PDB entry 1KB9 | X-ray diffraction, 2.30 A resolution | chains A and B of the 11 polymer chains in the assembly

== Chain A ==
Molecule: Ubiquinol-cytochrome C reductase complex core protein I
Source organism: Saccharomyces cerevisiae
Notes: EC 1.10.2.2
UniProt: P07256 (UQCR1_YEAST); residues 27-457 here correspond to UniProt positions 24-454 (UniProt number = residue number - 3)
Chain sequence (431 residues; row label = number of the first residue in the row):
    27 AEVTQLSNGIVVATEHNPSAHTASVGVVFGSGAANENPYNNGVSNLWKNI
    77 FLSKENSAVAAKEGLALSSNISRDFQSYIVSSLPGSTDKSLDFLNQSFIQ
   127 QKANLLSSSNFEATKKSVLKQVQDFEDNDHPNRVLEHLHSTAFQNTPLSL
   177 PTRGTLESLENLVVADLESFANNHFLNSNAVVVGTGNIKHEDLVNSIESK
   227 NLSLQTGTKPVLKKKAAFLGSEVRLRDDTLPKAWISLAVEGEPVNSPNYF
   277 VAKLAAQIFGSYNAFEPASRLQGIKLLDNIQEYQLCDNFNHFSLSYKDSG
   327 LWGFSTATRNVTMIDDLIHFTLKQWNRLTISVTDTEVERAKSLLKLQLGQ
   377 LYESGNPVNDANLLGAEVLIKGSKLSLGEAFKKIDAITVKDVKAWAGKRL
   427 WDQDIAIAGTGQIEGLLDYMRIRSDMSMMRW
Sequence notes: conflict Asp153 (Glu150 in P07256)
Residues lining bound ligands: 1,2-diacyl-sn-glycero-3-phoshocholine (PCF): Ser450, Ser453, Met455
From the paper describing this entry:
  - binding site for 1,2-diacyl-sn-glycero-3-phoshocholine: Ser450

== Chain B ==
Molecule: Ubiquinol-cytochrome C reductase complex core protein 2
Source organism: Saccharomyces cerevisiae
Notes: EC 1.10.2.2
UniProt: P07257 (UQCR2_YEAST); residue numbers follow UniProt; this construct covers 17-368
Chain sequence (352 residues; numbered 17 to 368; the number before each row is that of its first residue):
    17 LTVSARDAPTKISTLAVKVHGGSRYATKDGVAHLLNRFNFQNTNTRSALK
    67 LVRESELLGGTFKSTLDREYITLKATFLKDDLPYYVNALADVLYKTAFKP
   117 HELTESVLPAARYDYAVAEQCPVKSAEDQLYAITFRKGLGNPLLYDGVER
   167 VSLQDIKDFADKVYTKENLEVSGENVVEADLKRFVDESLLSTLPAGKSLV
   217 SKSEPKFFLGEENRVRFIGDSVAAIGIPVNKASLAQYEVLANYLTSALSE
   267 LSGLISSAKLDKFTDGGLFTLFVRDQDSAVVSSNIKKIVADLKKGKDLSP
   317 AINYTKLKNAVQNESVSSPIELNFDAVKDFKLGKFNYVAVGDVSNLPYLD
   367 EL

== Chain A / chain B interface ==
Residue-residue contacts - 53 pairs, chain A then chain B:
  Ala46(A) - Asn329(B)
  His47(A) - Ala326(B)
  His47(A) - Asn329(B)
  Thr48(A) - Val327(B)
  Lys80(A) - Ala263(B)
  Lys80(A) - Glu266(B)  hydrogen bond (side chain-backbone)
  Lys80(A) - Ser268(B)
  Ser83(A) - Ala263(B)
  Ala84(A) - Ala263(B)
  Ala84(A) - Leu264(B)
  Ala87(A) - Leu264(B)  hydrophobic
  Ala87(A) - Tyr320(B)
  Lys88(A) - Leu264(B)
  Lys88(A) - Pro316(B)
  Gly90(A) - Asn319(B)
  Gly90(A) - Tyr320(B)
  Gly90(A) - Leu323(B)
  Leu91(A) - Tyr320(B)
  Ser108(A) - Leu323(B)
  Leu109(A) - Leu323(B)
  Asn289(A) - Tyr129(B)
  Phe291(A) - Tyr129(B)  hydrophobic
  Glu292(A) - Arg53(B)  salt bridge
  Pro293(A) - Ser122(B)
  Pro293(A) - Ala126(B)  hydrophobic
  Arg296(A) - Glu121(B)
  Leu297(A) - Ala64(B)
  Leu297(A) - Leu65(B)
  Leu297(A) - Val68(B)
  Leu297(A) - Arg69(B)  hydrogen bond (backbone-side chain)
  Gln298(A) - Arg69(B)
  Gln298(A) - Glu72(B)
  Gly299(A) - Arg69(B)
  Gly299(A) - Glu72(B)  hydrogen bond (backbone-side chain)
  Arg365(A) - Glu72(B)  salt bridge
  Ser368(A) - Glu72(B)
  Ser368(A) - Leu73(B)  hydrogen bond (side chain-backbone)
  Ser368(A) - Leu74(B)
  Ser368(A) - Gly75(B)
  Leu369(A) - Glu72(B)
  Leu372(A) - Gly75(B)
  Leu372(A) - Gly76(B)
  Leu372(A) - Thr77(B)
  Leu372(A) - Thr92(B)
  Leu372(A) - Phe93(B)  hydrophobic
  Gly375(A) - Ile28(B)
  Gln376(A) - Thr92(B)
  Glu379(A) - Thr26(B)  hydrogen bond
  Glu379(A) - Lys27(B)  hydrogen bond (side chain-backbone)
  Glu379(A) - Ile28(B)  hydrogen bond (side chain-backbone)
  Gly381(A) - Asn329(B)  hydrogen bond (backbone-side chain)
  Gly404(A) - Lys27(B)
  Phe407(A) - Lys27(B)
Also at the interface, not in a pair above, chain A (35 interface residues in all): Ala92, Ser107, Ala294, Thr361, Lys371
Also at the interface, not in a pair above, chain B (37 interface residues in all): Gln57, Leu94, Ser265, Gly269, Lys322, Val332

== Summary ==
Chain A and chain B form an interface of 35 and 37 residues respectively, with 8 hydrogen bonds and 2 salt
bridges. Polar contacts include Glu292(A)-Arg53(B), Arg365(A)-Glu72(B) and Lys80(A)-Glu266(B). Bound to chain
A: 1,2-diacyl-sn-glycero-3-phoshocholine. The paper reports a binding site for
1,2-diacyl-sn-glycero-3-phoshocholine at Ser450(A).
Chain A is Ubiquinol-cytochrome C reductase complex core protein I and chain B is Ubiquinol-cytochrome C
reductase complex core protein 2, both from Saccharomyces cerevisiae; the structure, Yeast cytochrome BC1
complex, was determined by X-ray diffraction.
